PDB entry 7OAU | X-ray diffraction, 1.65 A resolution | chains AAA and BBB

== Chain AAA ==
Molecule: Spike protein S1
From: Severe acute respiratory syndrome coronavirus 2
UniProtKB: P0DTC2 (SPIKE_SARS2); residue numbers follow UniProt; this construct covers 330-532
Sequence (210 residues; numbered 330 to 539; the number before each row is that of its first residue):
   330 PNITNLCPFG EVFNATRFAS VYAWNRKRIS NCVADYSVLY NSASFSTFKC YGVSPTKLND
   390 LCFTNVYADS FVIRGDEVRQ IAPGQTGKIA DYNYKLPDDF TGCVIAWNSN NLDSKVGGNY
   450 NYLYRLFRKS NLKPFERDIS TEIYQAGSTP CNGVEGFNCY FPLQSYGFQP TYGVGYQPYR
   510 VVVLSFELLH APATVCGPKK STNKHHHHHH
Unresolved in the structure: 330-333, 528-539
Construct notes: engineered mutation Tyr501 (Asn in P0DTC2); expression tag (533-539)
Cystine bridges: Cys336-Cys361, Cys379-Cys432, Cys391-Cys525, Cys480-Cys488
Covalent attachments: N-acetylglucosamine (NAG) linked to Asn343
UniProt features mapped onto this chain:
  - region: Arg403 to Asp405 (Integrin-binding motif), Asn448 to Phe456 (Immunodominant HLA epitope recognized by the CD8+)
  - glycosylation (N-linked (GlcNAc...) asparagine): Asn331 (complex), Asn343 (complex)
  - natural variant: Gly339 (G339D: In strain: Omicron/BA.1, Omicron/BA.2 and 4 more; G339H: In strain: Omicron/BA.2.75, Omicron/XBB.1.5 and 1 more), Arg346 (R346K: In strain: Mu/B.1.621; R346T: In strain: Omicron/BQ.1.1, Omicron/XBB.1.5 and 1 more), Leu368 (L368I: In strain: Omicron/XBB.1.5, Omicron/EG.5.1), Ser371 (S371F: In strain: Omicron/BA.2, Omicron/BA.2.12.1 and 6 more; S371L: In strain: Omicron/BA.1), Ser373 (S373P: In strain: Omicron/BA.1, Omicron/BA.2 and 7 more), Ser375 (S375F: In strain: Omicron/BA.1, Omicron/BA.2 and 7 more), Thr376 (T376A: In strain: Omicron/BA.2, Omicron/BA.2.12.1 and 5 more), Asp405 (D405N: In strain: Omicron/BA.2, Omicron/BA.2.12.1 and 6 more), Arg408 (R408S: In strain: Omicron/BA.2, Omicron/BA.2.12.1 and 6 more), Lys417 (K417N: In strain: Beta/B.1.351, Omicron/BA.1 and 8 more; K417T: In strain: Gamma/P.1), Asn440 (N440K: In strain: Omicron/BA.1, Omicron/BA.2 and 7 more), Lys444 (K444T: In strain: Omicron/BQ.1.1), 16 further natural variant entries in UniProt
  - mutagenesis: Asn331 (N331Q: Reduced viral infectivity), Asn343 (N343Q: Reduced viral infectivity), Leu452 (L452R: Increased resistance to neutralizing antibodies. Decreases HLA binding to NF9 epitope. Increased binding affinity to human ACE2), Tyr453 (Y453F: Decreased HLA binding to NF9 epitope. Increased binding affinity to human ACE2), Ala475 (A475V: Increased resistance to neutralizing antibodies), Val483 (V483A: Increased resistance to neutralizing antibodies), Glu484 (E484D: Increased replication in human TMEM106B overexpressing cells), Phe490 (F490L: Increased resistance to neutralizing antibodies and human covalescent sera neutralization), Gln493 (Q493N: Reduced host ACE2-binding affinity in vitro; Q493Y: Reduced host ACE2-binding affinity in vitro), His519 (H519P: Increased resistance to human covalescent sera neutralization)

== Chain BBB ==
Molecule: C5
From: Lama glama
Sequence (129 residues; numbered -1 to 127; the number before each row is that of its first residue; numbers below 1 keep their minus sign (Met-1 is residue -1)):
    -1 MAQVQLVESG GGSVQAGGSL TLSCVASGVT LGRHAIGWFR QAPGKERERV SCIRTFDGIT
    59 SYVESTKGRF TISSNNAMNT VYLQMNSLKP EDTAVYFCAL GVTAACSDNP YFWGQGTQVT
   119 VSSHHHHHH
Unresolved in the structure: -1 to 0, 123-127
Cystine bridges: Cys22-Cys96, Cys50-Cys104

== Interface between chain AAA and chain BBB ==
Pairs across the interface (34; chain AAA residue first):
  Arg403(AAA) - Ala75(BBB)
  Tyr449(AAA) - Thr53(BBB)
  Tyr449(AAA) - Phe54(BBB)
  Tyr449(AAA) - Asp55(BBB)
  Tyr449(AAA) - Gly56(BBB)
  Tyr449(AAA) - Ser72(BBB)
  Tyr449(AAA) - Asn74(BBB)
  Leu452(AAA) - Phe54(BBB)  hydrophobic
  Tyr453(AAA) - Thr28(BBB)
  Leu455(AAA) - Thr28(BBB)
  Glu484(AAA) - Arg31(BBB)  salt bridge
  Glu484(AAA) - Val100(BBB)
  Gly485(AAA) - Val100(BBB)
  Phe486(AAA) - Gln1(BBB)
  Phe486(AAA) - Val100(BBB)
  Phe486(AAA) - Tyr109(BBB)
  Phe486(AAA) - Phe110(BBB)  hydrophobic
  Phe490(AAA) - Arg31(BBB)
  Leu492(AAA) - Phe54(BBB)
  Gln493(AAA) - Thr28(BBB)
  Gln493(AAA) - Leu29(BBB)
  Gln493(AAA) - Gly30(BBB)
  Gln493(AAA) - Arg31(BBB)
  Ser494(AAA) - Gly30(BBB)  hydrogen bond (backbone-backbone)
  Ser494(AAA) - Thr53(BBB)
  Ser494(AAA) - Phe54(BBB)
  Ser494(AAA) - Asn74(BBB)  hydrogen bond (backbone-side chain)
  Tyr495(AAA) - Asn74(BBB)
  Gln498(AAA) - Ser72(BBB)  hydrogen bond (side chain-backbone)
  Tyr501(AAA) - Asn73(BBB)
  Tyr501(AAA) - Asn74(BBB)  hydrogen bond (side chain-backbone)
  Tyr501(AAA) - Ala75(BBB)  hydrogen bond (side chain-backbone)
  Tyr505(AAA) - Ala75(BBB)  hydrophobic
  Tyr505(AAA) - Met76(BBB)  hydrogen bond
Interface residues without a listed pair, chain AAA (18 interface residues in all): Tyr489, Gly496
Interface residues without a listed pair, chain BBB (21 interface residues in all): His32, Ile51, Thr101, Ala102

== In short ==
The interface between chain AAA and chain BBB involves 18 residues on one side and 21 on the other, with 6
hydrogen bonds and 1 salt bridge. Among the polar pairs are Glu484(AAA)-Arg31(BBB), Ser494(AAA)-Asn74(BBB) and
Gln498(AAA)-Ser72(BBB). N-acetylglucosamine is covalently linked to Asn343(AAA).
Here chain AAA is Spike protein S1 (Severe acute respiratory syndrome coronavirus 2) and chain BBB is C5 (Lama
glama). Entry 7OAU (Nanobody C5 bound to Kent variant RBD (N501Y)) was determined by X-ray diffraction,
deposited together with 7OAN, 7OAO, 7OAP, 7OAQ and 7OAY.
